8PWB - chains A and B; structure by X-ray diffraction, 2.50 A resolution.

[Chain A]
Name: N6-adenosine-methyltransferase catalytic subunit
Organism: Homo sapiens
Notes: EC 2.1.1.348
UniProt: Q86U44 (MTA70_HUMAN); numbering as in UniProt (aligned over 354-580)
Amino-acid sequence (228 residues; numbered 353 to 580; the number before each row is that of its first residue):
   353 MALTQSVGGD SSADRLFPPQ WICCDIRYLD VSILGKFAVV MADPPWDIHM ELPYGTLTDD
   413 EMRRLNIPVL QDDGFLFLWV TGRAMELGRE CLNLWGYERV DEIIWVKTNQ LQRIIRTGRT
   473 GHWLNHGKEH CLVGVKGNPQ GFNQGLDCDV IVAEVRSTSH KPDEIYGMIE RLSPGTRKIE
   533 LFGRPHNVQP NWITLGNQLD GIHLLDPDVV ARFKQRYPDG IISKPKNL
Disordered / not traced: 353-367, 401-406, 470-473, 577-580
Differences from the reference sequence: initiating methionine (353)
Ligand contacts: H3I ((2S)-4-[[(2R,3S,4R,5R)-5-(6-aminopurin-9-yl)-3,4-bis(oxidanyl)oxolan-2-yl]methyl-(7H-purin-6-ylcarbamoyl)amino]-2-azanyl-butanoic acid): C376, D377, I378, R379, D395, P397, G407, L409, T510, S511, H512, K513, E532, F534, G535, R536, H538, N539, G548, N549, Q550
UniProt features mapped onto this chain:
  - region: P396 to T410 (Gate loop 1), E450 to E454 (Interaction with METTL14), Q462 to G479 (Interphase loop), Q464 to K480 (Interaction with METTL14), R465 to H478 (Positively charged region required for RNA-binding), V507 to D515 (Gate loop 2)
  - binding site (S-adenosyl-L-methionine): D377, I378, D395, K513, R536 to N539, N549, Q550
  - site (Interaction with METTL14): E438, R441
  - natural variant: Y406 (Y406C: Found in patients with large intestine cancer; uncertain significance)
  - mutagenesis: D377 (D377A: Abolishes methyltransferase activity), D395 to W398 (Loss of function. Abolishes ability to regulate primary miRNA processing. Does not affect ability to promote mRNA translation. Abolishes formation of m6A at DNA damage sites), D395 (D395A: Abolishes methyltransferase activity), Y406 (Y406A: Strong reduction in methyltransferase activity), Q462 to G479 (Impaired RNA-binding and methyltransferase activities), W475 (W475A: Decreased methyltransferase activity), N477 (N477A: Decreased methyltransferase activity), E532 (E532A: Abolishes methyltransferase activity), R536 (R536A: Slight reduction in methyltransferase activity), H538 (H538A: Slight reduction in methyltransferase activity), N539 (N539A: Abolishes methyltransferase activity), N549 (N549A: Slight reduction in methyltransferase activity. Strong reduction in methyltransferase activity; when associated with A-550), 1 further mutagenesis entry in UniProt
What the authors report for this chain:
  - mutagenesis - D395A, Y406A, E481A, K513A: abolished catalytic activity
  - mutagenesis - Y406A, E481A, K513A: unchanged binding to SAH
  - mutagenesis - D395A: decreased binding to SAH
  - catalytic residues: D395, P396 (from molecular simulation)

[Chain B]
Name: N6-adenosine-methyltransferase non-catalytic subunit
Organism: Homo sapiens
UniProt: A4IFD8 (MET14_BOVIN); residues 107-395 here = UniProt positions 107-395
Amino-acid sequence (290 residues; each row starts with the number of its first residue):
   106 GLKGTQSLNP HNDYCQHFVD TGHRPQNFIR DVGLADRFEE YPKLRELIRL KDELIAKSNT
   166 PPMYLQADIE AFDIRELTPK FDVILLEPPL EEYYRETGIT ANEKCWTWDD IMKLEIDEIA
   226 APRSFIFLWC GSGEGLDLGR VCLRKWGYRR CEDICWIKTN KNNPGKTKTL DPKAVFQRTK
   286 EHCLMGIKGT VKRSTDGDFI HANVDIDLII TEEPEIGNIE KPVEIFHIIE HFCLGRRRLH
   346 LFGRDSTIRP GWLTVGPTLT NSNYNAETYA SYFSAPNSYL TGCTEEIERL
Disordered / not traced: 106-116, 137-151, 201-208, 270-273, 296-308, 391-395
Disulfides: C338-C388
Differences from the reference sequence: expression tag (106)
UniProt features mapped onto this chain:
  - region: R135, D136 (Interaction with METTL3), S237, G238 (Interaction with METTL3), R245 to R254 (Positively charged region required for RNA-binding), R255 to D258 (Interaction with METTL3), K278 to H287 (Interaction with METTL3), K297, R298 (Positively charged region required for RNA-binding), N308 to D312 (Interaction with METTL3)
  - site (Interaction with METTL3): Y146, D242, R245, R298

[Interface between chain A and chain B]
Residue-residue contacts - 100 pairs, chain A then chain B:
  F427(A) - V280(B)  hydrophobic
  F429(A) - F281(B)  hydrophobic
  G434(A) - R255(B)  hydrogen bond (backbone-side chain)
  M437(A) - R245(B)  hydrogen bond
  M437(A) - R255(B)
  M437(A) - D258(B)
  E438(A) - R245(B)  salt bridge
  E438(A) - R249(B)
  E438(A) - R255(B)  salt bridge
  R441(A) - L241(B)
  R441(A) - D242(B)  salt bridge
  R441(A) - R245(B)
  R451(A) - G238(B)  hydrogen bond (side chain-backbone)
  R451(A) - L241(B)
  R451(A) - D242(B)  salt bridge
  V452(A) - K278(B)
  V452(A) - V280(B)  hydrophobic
  V452(A) - R283(B)  hydrogen bond (backbone-side chain)
  D453(A) - A279(B)
  D453(A) - V280(B)  hydrogen bond (side chain-backbone)
  D453(A) - F281(B)  hydrogen bond (side chain-backbone)
  D453(A) - R283(B)  salt bridge
  E454(A) - L241(B)
  E454(A) - K285(B)  hydrogen bond (backbone-side chain)
  I455(A) - F281(B)  hydrophobic
  I456(A) - K285(B)
  V458(A) - L313(B)  hydrophobic
  Q464(A) - Y119(B)
  Q464(A) - F133(B)
  Q464(A) - I134(B)
  Q464(A) - R135(B)  hydrogen bond (backbone-backbone)
  I466(A) - I134(B)  hydrophobic
  I466(A) - I311(B)  hydrophobic
  I466(A) - L313(B)  hydrophobic
  I466(A) - I315(B)  hydrophobic
  R468(A) - I311(B)
  H474(A) - E257(B)  hydrogen bond (backbone-side chain)
  W475(A) - F230(B)  hydrophobic
  W475(A) - C256(B)
  W475(A) - E257(B)  hydrogen bond (backbone-side chain)
  W475(A) - M290(B)  hydrophobic
  W475(A) - I292(B)  hydrophobic
  W475(A) - F337(B)
  W475(A) - L339(B)  hydrophobic
  L476(A) - E257(B)  hydrogen bond (backbone-side chain)
  L476(A) - I259(B)  hydrophobic
  L476(A) - D310(B)
  L476(A) - I311(B)
  L476(A) - D312(B)
  L476(A) - F337(B)  hydrophobic
  N477(A) - D310(B)  hydrogen bond (backbone-backbone)
  N477(A) - I311(B)
  N477(A) - D312(B)  hydrogen bond (backbone-backbone)
  H478(A) - E257(B)  salt bridge
  H478(A) - D312(B)
  G479(A) - I311(B)
  G479(A) - D312(B)  hydrogen bond (backbone-side chain)
  G479(A) - L313(B)
  K480(A) - D258(B)  hydrogen bond (side chain-backbone)
  K480(A) - C260(B)
  K480(A) - D312(B)  salt bridge
  K480(A) - L313(B)
  H482(A) - D258(B)  salt bridge
  Q496(A) - P277(B)
  Q496(A) - A279(B)  hydrogen bond (side chain-backbone)
  Q496(A) - V280(B)
  G497(A) - V280(B)  hydrogen bond (backbone-backbone)
  G497(A) - Q282(B)
  L498(A) - F123(B)
  L498(A) - V124(B)
  D499(A) - C120(B)
  D499(A) - F123(B)
  D499(A) - V124(B)
  D499(A) - F281(B)
  D499(A) - Q282(B)  hydrogen bond (backbone-backbone)
  C500(A) - F123(B)
  C500(A) - P130(B)
  C500(A) - Q282(B)
  C500(A) - T284(B)
  D501(A) - Q282(B)  hydrogen bond (backbone-backbone)
  D501(A) - R283(B)
  D501(A) - T284(B)  hydrogen bond
  D501(A) - K285(B)  salt bridge
  V502(A) - P130(B)
  V502(A) - Q131(B)
  V502(A) - T284(B)
  I503(A) - C120(B)  hydrophobic
  V504(A) - Y119(B)
  V504(A) - P130(B)
  V504(A) - Q131(B)
  V504(A) - I134(B)  hydrophobic
  E516(A) - N117(B)
  E516(A) - D118(B)
  E516(A) - C120(B)
  M520(A) - C120(B)  hydrophobic
  M520(A) - F281(B)  hydrophobic
  R523(A) - C120(B)
  R523(A) - Q121(B)
  R523(A) - V124(B)
  L524(A) - V280(B)  hydrophobic
Interface residues without a listed pair, chain A (41 interface residues in all): R435, L463, R465, V485
Interface residues without a listed pair, chain B (47 interface residues in all): R129, E239, I262, H287, I333

[Summary]
The interface between chain A and chain B involves 41 residues on one side and 47 on the other; the contacts
include 20 hydrogen bonds and 9 salt bridges. Among the polar pairs are E438(A)-R245(B), E438(A)-R255(B) and
R441(A)-D242(B). The paper reports catalytic residues D395(A) and P396(A); D395A, Y406A and E481A of chain A,
among others, abolish catalytic activity.
Here chain A is N6-adenosine-methyltransferase catalytic subunit and chain B is N6-adenosine-methyltransferase
non-catalytic subunit, both from Homo sapiens. Entry 8PWB (Crystal structure of the human METTL3-METTL14 in
complex with a bisubstrate analogue (BA6)) was determined by X-ray diffraction together with 8PW8, 8PW9 and
8PWA from the same study.
